Entry 5MS0 (electron microscopy, 9.80 A resolution (very low resolution: no residue pairs are listed; an interface is given only as per-side residue counts)); this record covers chains D and I of the 14 polymer chains in the assembly.

== Chain D ==
Molecule: DNA-directed RNA polymerase subunit beta'
Organism: Escherichia coli K-12
Notes: EC 2.7.7.6
UniProt: P0A8T7 (RPOC_ECOLI); numbering as in UniProt (aligned over 1-1407)
Sequence (1416 residues; row label = number of the first residue in the row):
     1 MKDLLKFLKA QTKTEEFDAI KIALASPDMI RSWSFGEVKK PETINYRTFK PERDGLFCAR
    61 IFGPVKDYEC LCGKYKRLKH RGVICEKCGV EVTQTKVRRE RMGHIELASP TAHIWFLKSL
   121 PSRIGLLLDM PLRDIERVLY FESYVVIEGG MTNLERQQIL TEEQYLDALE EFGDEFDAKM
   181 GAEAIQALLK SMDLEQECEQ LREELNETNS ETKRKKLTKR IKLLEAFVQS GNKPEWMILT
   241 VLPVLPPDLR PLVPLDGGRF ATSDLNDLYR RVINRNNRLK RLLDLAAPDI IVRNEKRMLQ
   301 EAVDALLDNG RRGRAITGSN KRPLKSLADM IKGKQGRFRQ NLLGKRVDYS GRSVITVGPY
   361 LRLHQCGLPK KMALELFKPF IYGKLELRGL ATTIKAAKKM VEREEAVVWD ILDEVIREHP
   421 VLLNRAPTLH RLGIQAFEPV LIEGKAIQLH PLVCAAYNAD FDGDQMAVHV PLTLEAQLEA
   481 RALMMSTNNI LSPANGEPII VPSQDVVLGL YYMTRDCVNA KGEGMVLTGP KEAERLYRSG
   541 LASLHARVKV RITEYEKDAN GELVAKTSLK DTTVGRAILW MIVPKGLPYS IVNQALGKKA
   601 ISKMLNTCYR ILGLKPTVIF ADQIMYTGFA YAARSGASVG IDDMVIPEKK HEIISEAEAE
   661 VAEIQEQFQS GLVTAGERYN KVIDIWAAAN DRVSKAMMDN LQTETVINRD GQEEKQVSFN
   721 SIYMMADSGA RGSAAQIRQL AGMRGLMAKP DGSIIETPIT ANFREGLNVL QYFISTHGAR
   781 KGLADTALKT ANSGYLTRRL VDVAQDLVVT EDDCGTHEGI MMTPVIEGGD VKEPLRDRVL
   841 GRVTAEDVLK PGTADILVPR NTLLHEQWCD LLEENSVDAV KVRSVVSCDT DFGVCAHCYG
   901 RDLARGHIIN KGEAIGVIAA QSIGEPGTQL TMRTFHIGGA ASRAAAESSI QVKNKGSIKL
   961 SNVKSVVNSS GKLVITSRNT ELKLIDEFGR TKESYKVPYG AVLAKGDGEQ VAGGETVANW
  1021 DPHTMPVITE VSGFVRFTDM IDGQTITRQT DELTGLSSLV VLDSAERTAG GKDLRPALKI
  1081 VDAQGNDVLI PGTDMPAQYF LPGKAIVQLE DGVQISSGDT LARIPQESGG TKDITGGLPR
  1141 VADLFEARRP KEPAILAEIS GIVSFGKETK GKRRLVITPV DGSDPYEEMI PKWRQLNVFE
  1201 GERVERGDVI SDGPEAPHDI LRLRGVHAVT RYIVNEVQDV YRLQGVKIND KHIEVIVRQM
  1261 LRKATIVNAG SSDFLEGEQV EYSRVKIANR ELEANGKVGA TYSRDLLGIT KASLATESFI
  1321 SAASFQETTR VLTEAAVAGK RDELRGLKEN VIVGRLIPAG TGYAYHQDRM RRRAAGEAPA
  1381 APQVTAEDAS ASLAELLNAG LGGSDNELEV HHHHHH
Unresolved in the structure: 1-13, 705-716, 1390-1416
Construct notes: expression tag (1408-1416)
Ligand contacts:
  - Mg2+ (MG): Asp460, Phe461, Asp462, Gly463, Asp464
  - Zn2+ (ZN): Ser887, Cys888, Cys895, Cys898
Swiss-Prot annotation at these positions:
  - binding site (Zn(2+)): Cys70, Cys72, Cys85, Cys88, Cys814, Cys888, Cys895, Cys898
  - binding site (Mg(2+)): Asp460, Asp462, Asp464
  - modified residue: Lys983 (N6-acetyllysine)
  - mutagenesis: Gln504 (Q504P: Resistant to antibiotics salinamide A and B), Asn690 (N690D: Resistant to antibiotics salinamide A and B), Met697 (M697V: Resistant to antibiotics salinamide A and B), Ala735 (A735T: Resistant to antibiotics salinamide A and B), Arg738 (R738C/H/P/S: Resistant to antibiotics salinamide A and B), Ala748 (A748E: Resistant to antibiotics salinamide A and B), Pro758 (P758S/T: Resistant to antibiotics salinamide A and B), Phe763 (F763C: Resistant to antibiotics salinamide A and B), Ser775 (S775A: Resistant to antibiotics salinamide A and B), Ala779 (A779T/V: Resistant to antibiotics salinamide A and B), Arg780 (R780C: Resistant to antibiotics salinamide A and B), Gly782 (G782A/C: Resistant to antibiotics salinamide A and B), 1 further mutagenesis entry in UniProt

== Chain I ==
Molecule: DNAI
Organism: Escherichia coli
Sequence (27 nucleotides; numbered 1 to 39; 12 numbers in that range are skipped by the numbering (no residue carries them; nothing is unmodelled there); the number before each row is that of its first residue):
     1 GGCAGTACTA GTA
    26 AAGTACTTGA GCTT

== Chain D / chain I interface ==
At this resolution (10 A) residue pairs are not listed: 6 residues of chain D and 4 of chain I lie at the interface.

== Summary ==
Chain D and chain I form an interface of 6 and 4 residues respectively. Ligands of chain D: Mg2+ and Zn2+.
UniProt lists 8 Zn2+-binding residues, 3 Mg2+-binding residues and 13 mutagenesis sites on chain D.
Chain D is DNA-directed RNA polymerase subunit beta' (Escherichia coli K-12) and chain I is DNAI (Escherichia
coli); the structure, pseudo-atomic model of the RNA polymerase lambda-based antitermination complex solved by
cryo-EM, was determined by electron microscopy together with 5LM7 and 5LM9 from the same study.
